4O55 - chain A; structure by X-ray diffraction, 2.24 A resolution.

Chain A:
Molecule: Integrase
Source organism: Human immunodeficiency virus type 1
UniProt: P12497 (POL_HV1N5); residues 50-212 here correspond to UniProt positions 1197-1359 (UniProt number = residue number + 1147)
Chain sequence (163 residues; row label = number of the first residue in the row):
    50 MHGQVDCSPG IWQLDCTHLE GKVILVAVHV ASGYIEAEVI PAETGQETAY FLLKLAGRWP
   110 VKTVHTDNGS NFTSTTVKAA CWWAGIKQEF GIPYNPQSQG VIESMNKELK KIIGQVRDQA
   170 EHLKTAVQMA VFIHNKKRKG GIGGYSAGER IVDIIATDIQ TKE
Not modelled in the structure: 50-55, 141-151, 191-192, 210-212
Modified positions: Cys65 (s-dimethylarsinoyl-cysteine; CAF); Cys130 (s-dimethylarsinoyl-cysteine; CAF)
Construct notes: conflict Lys185 (Phe1332 in P12497)
Small-molecule neighbours: LF9 ((2S)-tert-butoxy[6-(5-chloro-1H-benzimidazol-2-yl)-2,5-dimethyl-4-phenylpyridin-3-yl]ethanoic acid): Gln95, Ala98, Tyr99, Leu102, Thr124, Thr125, Ala128, Ala129, Trp132, Gln168, Ala169, Glu170, His171, Lys173, Thr174, Met178
UniProt features mapped onto this chain:
  - binding site (Mg(2+)): Asp64, Asp116, Glu152
From the paper describing this entry:
  - binding site for LF9: Thr124, Thr125, Glu170, His171, Thr174
  - self-association interface (contacts with another copy of this molecule): Val165 (proposed by the authors, not directly observed)
  - mutagenesis - A128T: unchanged binding to LF9

Overview:
Bound to chain A: compound LF9. Curated annotation (UniProt) lists 3 Mg2+-binding residues. The paper reports
a binding site for LF9 at Thr124, Thr125 and Glu170 among others; A128T leaves binding to LF9 unchanged.
Chain A is Integrase (Human immunodeficiency virus type 1); the structure, HIV-1 Integrase Catalytic Core
Domain Complexed with Allosteric Inhibitor
(2S)-tert-butoxy[6-(5-chloro-1H-benzimidazol-2-yl)-2,5-dimethyl-4-phenylpyridin-3-yl]ethanoic acid, was
determined by X-ray diffraction, deposited together with 4O0J and 4O5B.
